8PQQ - chains B and C of the 4 polymer chains in the assembly; structure by X-ray diffraction, 2.23 A resolution.

Chain B:
Molecule: Nucleoside 2-deoxyribosyltransferase
Source organism: Chroococcidiopsis thermalis PCC 7203
Reference sequence: K9TVX3 (K9TVX3_CHRTP); residue numbers follow UniProt; this construct covers 1-155
Amino-acid sequence (155 residues; row label = number of the first residue in the row):
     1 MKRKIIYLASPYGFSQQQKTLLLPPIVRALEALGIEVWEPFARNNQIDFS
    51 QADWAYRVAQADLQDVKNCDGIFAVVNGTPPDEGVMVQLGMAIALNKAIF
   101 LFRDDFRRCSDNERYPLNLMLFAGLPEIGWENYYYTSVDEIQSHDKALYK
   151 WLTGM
Not modelled in the structure: 155
Differences from the reference sequence: engineered mutation Gln88 (Glu in K9TVX3)
Small-molecule neighbours:
  - clofarabine (CFB; 2-chloro-9-(2-deoxy-2-fluoro-b -D-arabinofuranosyl)-9H-purin-6-amine), molecule 1: Tyr7, Ala9, Ser10, Phe14, Pro40, Phe41, Asn44, Trp54, Val58, Asp62, Asp82, Gly84, Val85, Gln88
  - clofarabine (CFB), molecule 2: Asp111, Asn118, Leu119, Met120
From the paper describing this entry:
  - binding site for clofarabine: Ser10, Asp62, Asp111, Asn118
  - catalytic residues: Asp111 (proposed by the authors, not directly observed)
  - mutagenesis - D62N, E88Q (50-fold), M120C: decreased catalytic activity
  - mutagenesis - E88Q: unchanged catalytic activity on 2'-deoxyribosylation
  - specificity-determining residues: Asp62 (proposed by the authors, not directly observed)

Chain C:
Molecule: Nucleoside 2-deoxyribosyltransferase
Source organism: Chroococcidiopsis thermalis PCC 7203
Reference sequence: K9TVX3 (K9TVX3_CHRTP); numbering as in UniProt (aligned over 1-154)
Amino-acid sequence (154 residues; each row starts with the number of its first residue):
     1 MKRKIIYLASPYGFSQQQKTLLLPPIVRALEALGIEVWEPFARNNQIDFS
    51 QADWAYRVAQADLQDVKNCDGIFAVVNGTPPDEGVMVQLGMAIALNKAIF
   101 LFRDDFRRCSDNERYPLNLMLFAGLPEIGWENYYYTSVDEIQSHDKALYK
   151 WLTG
Differences from the reference sequence: engineered mutation Gln88 (Glu in K9TVX3)
Small-molecule neighbours:
  - clofarabine (CFB; 2-chloro-9-(2-deoxy-2-fluoro-b -D-arabinofuranosyl)-9H-purin-6-amine), molecule 1: Tyr7, Ala9, Ser10, Phe14, Pro40, Phe41, Asn44, Trp54, Val58, Asp62, Asp82, Gly84, Val85, Gln88
  - clofarabine (CFB), molecule 2: Asp111, Asn118, Leu119, Met120

Chain B / chain C interface:
Contacting residue pairs (14; chain B residue first):
  Thr79(B) - Pro80(C)
  Pro80(B) - Thr79(C)
  Phe106(B) - Asp111(C)
  Arg107(B) - Ser110(C)
  Arg107(B) - Asp111(C)
  Arg108(B) - Arg108(C)
  Arg108(B) - Cys109(C)
  Arg108(B) - Ser110(C)  hydrogen bond (backbone-backbone)
  Cys109(B) - Thr79(C)
  Cys109(B) - Arg108(C)
  Cys109(B) - Cys109(C)  disulfide
  Ser110(B) - Arg107(C)
  Ser110(B) - Arg108(C)  hydrogen bond (backbone-backbone)
  Asp111(B) - Arg107(C)
Inter-chain disulfides: Cys109(B)-Cys109(C)

Overview:
The interface between chain B and chain C involves 8 residues on one side and 7 on the other, with 1 disulfide
bond and 2 hydrogen bonds. Backbone hydrogen bonds pair Arg108(B)-Ser110(C) and Ser110(B)-Arg108(C). Bound to
chain B: clofarabine. From the paper: the catalytic residue Asp111(B); D62N, E88Q and M120C of chain B reduce
catalytic activity.
Chain B is Nucleoside 2-deoxyribosyltransferase and chain C is Nucleoside 2-deoxyribosyltransferase, both from
Chroococcidiopsis thermalis PCC 7203; the structure, Nucleoside 2'deoxyribosyltransferase from
Chroococcidiopsis thermalis PCC 7203 E88Q Mutant bound to Clofarabine, was determined by X-ray diffraction.
